PDB entry 4ZCM | X-ray diffraction, 3.31 A resolution | chain A

[Chain A]
Protein: GTP-binding protein TypA/BipA
Source organism: Escherichia coli (strain K12)
UniProtKB: P32132 (TYPA_ECOLI); numbering as in UniProt (aligned over 1-607)
Sequence (641 residues; numbered -33 to 607; the number before each row is that of its first residue; numbers below 1 keep their minus sign (Met-33 is residue -33)):
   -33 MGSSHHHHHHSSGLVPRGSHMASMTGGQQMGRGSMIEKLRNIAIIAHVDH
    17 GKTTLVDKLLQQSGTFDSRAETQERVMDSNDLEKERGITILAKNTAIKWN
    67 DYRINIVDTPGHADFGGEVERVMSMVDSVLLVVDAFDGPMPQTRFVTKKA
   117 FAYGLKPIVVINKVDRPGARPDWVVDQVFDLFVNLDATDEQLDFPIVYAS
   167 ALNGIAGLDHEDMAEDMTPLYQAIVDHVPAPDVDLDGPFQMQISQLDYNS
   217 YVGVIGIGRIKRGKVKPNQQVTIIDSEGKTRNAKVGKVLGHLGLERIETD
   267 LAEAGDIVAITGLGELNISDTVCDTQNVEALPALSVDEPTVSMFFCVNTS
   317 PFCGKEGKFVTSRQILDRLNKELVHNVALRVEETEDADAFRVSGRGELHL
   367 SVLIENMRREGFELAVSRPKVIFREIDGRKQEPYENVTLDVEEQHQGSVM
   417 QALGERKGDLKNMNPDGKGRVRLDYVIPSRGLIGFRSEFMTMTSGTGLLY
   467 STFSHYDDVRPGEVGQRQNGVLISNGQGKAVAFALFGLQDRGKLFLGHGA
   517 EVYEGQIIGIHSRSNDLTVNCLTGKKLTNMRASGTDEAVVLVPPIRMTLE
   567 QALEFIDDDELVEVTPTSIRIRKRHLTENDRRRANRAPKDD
Disordered / not traced: -33 to 0, 32-55, 540-555, 602-607
Construct notes: initiating methionine (-33); expression tag (-32 to 0)
Residues lining bound ligands:
  - guanosine-5',3'-tetraphosphate (G4P): His13, Val14, Asp15, His16, Gly17, Lys18, Thr19, Thr20, Asn128, Lys129, Asp131, Arg132, Ser166, Ala167, Leu168
  - cobalt hexammine(III) (NCO): Gln482, Arg483, Gln484, Asn485, Ser530, Asp573

[Overview]
Bound to chain A: cobalt hexammine(III) and guanosine-5',3'-tetraphosphate.
Chain A is GTP-binding protein TypA/BipA (Escherichia coli (strain K12)); the structure, Crystal Structure of
Escherichia coli GTPase BipA/TypA Complexed with ppGpp, was determined by X-ray diffraction (same publication
as 4ZCI, 4ZCK and 4ZCL).
